Entry 6A0F (X-ray diffraction, 2.38 A resolution); this record covers chains A and C.

[Chain A]
Name: Protein N-terminal asparagine amidohydrolase
Organism: Homo sapiens
Notes: EC 3.5.1.-
UniProtKB: Q96AB6 (NTAN1_HUMAN); numbering as in UniProt (aligned over 1-310)
Chain sequence (318 residues; row label = number of the first residue in the row):
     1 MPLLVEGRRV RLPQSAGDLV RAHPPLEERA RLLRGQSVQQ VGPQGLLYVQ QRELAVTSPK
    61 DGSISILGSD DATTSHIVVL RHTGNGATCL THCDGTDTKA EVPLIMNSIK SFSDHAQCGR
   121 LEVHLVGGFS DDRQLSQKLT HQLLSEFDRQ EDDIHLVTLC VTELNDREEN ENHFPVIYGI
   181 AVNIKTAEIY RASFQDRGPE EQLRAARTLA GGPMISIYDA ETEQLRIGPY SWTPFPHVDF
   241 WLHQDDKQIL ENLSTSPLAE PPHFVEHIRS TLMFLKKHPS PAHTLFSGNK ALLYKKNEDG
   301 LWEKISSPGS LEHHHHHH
Disordered / not traced: 1, 115-116, 306-318
Differences from the reference sequence: engineered mutation Ser-75 (Cys in Q96AB6); expression tag (311-318)
Curated features (UniProtKB/Swiss-Prot):
  - mutagenesis: Pro-2 (P2G: 3-fold reduction in catalytic activity)
Reported in the primary citation:
  - binding site for 5-mer peptide Asn-Phe-Ala-Ala-Arg (chain C): Gln-51, Asp-71, Thr-73, Thr-74, Ser-75, Ala-205, Thr-208, Leu-209, Leu-253, Ser-254, Thr-255, Glu-260, Phe-264, His-267, Ile-268, Thr-271
  - mutagenesis - T73A, T74A, H92A, T255A: abolished catalytic activity
  - mutagenesis - S69A (5-fold), S254A: decreased catalytic activity
  - mutagenesis - E260A: abolished catalytic activity on NRAAA
  - mutagenesis - Q51A: decreased catalytic activity on NRAAA

[Chain C]
Name: 5-mer peptide Asn-Phe-Ala-Ala-Arg
Chain sequence (5 residues; each row starts with the number of its first residue):
     1 NFAAR
Disordered / not traced: 5

[Interface between chain A and chain C]
Residue-residue contacts - 22 pairs, chain A then chain C:
  Gln-51(A) / Asn-1(C)
  Gln-51(A) / Phe-2(C)  hydrogen bond (side chain-backbone)
  Asp-71(A) / Asn-1(C)  hydrogen bond (backbone-side chain)
  Thr-73(A) / Asn-1(C)  hydrogen bond
  Thr-74(A) / Asn-1(C)  hydrogen bond (backbone-side chain)
  Ser-75(A) / Asn-1(C)  hydrogen bond
  His-92(A) / Asn-1(C)
  Ala-205(A) / Phe-2(C)
  Thr-208(A) / Phe-2(C)
  Leu-209(A) / Phe-2(C)
  Asn-252(A) / Ala-3(C)
  Leu-253(A) / Asn-1(C)
  Leu-253(A) / Phe-2(C)
  Leu-253(A) / Ala-3(C)  hydrogen bond (backbone-backbone)
  Ser-254(A) / Asn-1(C)
  Ser-254(A) / Ala-3(C)
  Thr-255(A) / Asn-1(C)  hydrogen bond (backbone-backbone)
  Thr-255(A) / Phe-2(C)
  Thr-255(A) / Ala-3(C)
  Glu-260(A) / Asn-1(C)  hydrogen bond (side chain-backbone)
  His-267(A) / Phe-2(C)
  Ile-268(A) / Phe-2(C)  hydrophobic
Also at the interface, not in a pair above, chain A (20 interface residues in all): Arg-52, Ala-72, Phe-264, Thr-271
Also at the interface, not in a pair above, chain C (4 interface residues in all): Ala-4

[Overview]
The interface between chain A and chain C involves 20 residues on one side and 4 on the other, with 8 hydrogen
bonds. Polar contacts include Gln-51(A)/Phe-2(C), Asp-71(A)/Asn-1(C) and Thr-73(A)/Asn-1(C). The paper reports
a binding site for 5-mer peptide Asn-Phe-Ala-Ala-Arg (chain C) at Gln-51(A), Asp-71(A) and Thr-73(A) among
others; T73A, T74A and H92A of chain A, among others, abolish catalytic activity; 8 substitutions were tested
in all.
Here chain A is Protein N-terminal asparagine amidohydrolase (Homo sapiens) and chain C is a 5-mer peptide
Asn-Phe-Ala-Ala-Arg. Entry 6A0F (Crystal structure of human protein N-terminal asparagine amidohydrolase
(NTAN1) C75S mutant with Asn-Phe-Ala-Ala-Arg peptide) was determined by X-ray diffraction together with 6A0E,
6A0H and 6A0I from the same study.
